8D6Y - chains J and K of the 41 polymer chains in the assembly; structure by electron microscopy, 10.00 A resolution (very low resolution: no residue pairs are listed; an interface is given only as per-side residue counts).

== Chain J (and K) ==
Protein: Proteasome subunit alpha
From: Mycobacterium tuberculosis
Notes: EC 3.4.25.1; chain K of this document is another copy of the same molecule, construct and numbering; everything in this record applies to it too
UniProt: A5U4D5 (PSA_MYCTA); residue numbers follow UniProt; this construct covers 1-248
Amino-acid sequence (248 residues; each row starts with the number of its first residue):
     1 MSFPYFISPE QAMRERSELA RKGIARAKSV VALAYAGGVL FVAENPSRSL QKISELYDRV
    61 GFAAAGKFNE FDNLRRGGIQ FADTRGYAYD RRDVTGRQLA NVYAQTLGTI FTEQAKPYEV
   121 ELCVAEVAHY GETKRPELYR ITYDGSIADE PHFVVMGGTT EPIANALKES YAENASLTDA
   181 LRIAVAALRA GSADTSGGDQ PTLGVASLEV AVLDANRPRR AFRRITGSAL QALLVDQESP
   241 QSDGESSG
Disordered / not traced: 1-7, 191-202, 235-248
From the paper describing this entry:
  - mutagenesis - E119A: abolished catalytic activity on Pup-FabD
  - mutagenesis - D144A, S146A: decreased catalytic activity on Pup-FabD

== Chain J / chain K interface ==
At this resolution (10 A) residue pairs are not listed: 18 residues of chain J and 11 of chain K lie at the interface.

== Overview ==
18 residues of chain J and 11 residues of chain K are in contact. From the paper: D144A and S146A of chain J
reduce catalytic activity on Pup-FabD; E119A of chain J abolishes catalytic activity on Pup-FabD.
Both chains are Proteasome subunit alpha (Mycobacterium tuberculosis). Entry 8D6Y (Structure of the
Mycobacterium tuberculosis 20S proteasome bound to the ADP-bound Mpa ATPase) was determined by electron
microscopy, deposited together with 8D6V, 8D6W and 8D6X.
